5ESD - chains A and B of the 4 polymer chains in the assembly; structure by X-ray diffraction, 2.25 A resolution.

[Chain A (and B)]
Protein: 2-succinyl-5-enolpyruvyl-6-hydroxy-3-cyclohexene-1-carboxylate synthase
Organism: Mycobacterium tuberculosis (strain ATCC 25618 / H37Rv)
Notes: EC 2.2.1.9; chain B of this document is another copy of the same molecule, construct and numbering; everything in this record applies to it too
Reference sequence: P9WK11 (MEND_MYCTU); residues 1-554 here = UniProt positions 1-554
Chain sequence (574 residues; numbered -19 to 554; the number before each row is that of its first residue; numbers below 1 keep their minus sign (Met-19 is residue -19)):
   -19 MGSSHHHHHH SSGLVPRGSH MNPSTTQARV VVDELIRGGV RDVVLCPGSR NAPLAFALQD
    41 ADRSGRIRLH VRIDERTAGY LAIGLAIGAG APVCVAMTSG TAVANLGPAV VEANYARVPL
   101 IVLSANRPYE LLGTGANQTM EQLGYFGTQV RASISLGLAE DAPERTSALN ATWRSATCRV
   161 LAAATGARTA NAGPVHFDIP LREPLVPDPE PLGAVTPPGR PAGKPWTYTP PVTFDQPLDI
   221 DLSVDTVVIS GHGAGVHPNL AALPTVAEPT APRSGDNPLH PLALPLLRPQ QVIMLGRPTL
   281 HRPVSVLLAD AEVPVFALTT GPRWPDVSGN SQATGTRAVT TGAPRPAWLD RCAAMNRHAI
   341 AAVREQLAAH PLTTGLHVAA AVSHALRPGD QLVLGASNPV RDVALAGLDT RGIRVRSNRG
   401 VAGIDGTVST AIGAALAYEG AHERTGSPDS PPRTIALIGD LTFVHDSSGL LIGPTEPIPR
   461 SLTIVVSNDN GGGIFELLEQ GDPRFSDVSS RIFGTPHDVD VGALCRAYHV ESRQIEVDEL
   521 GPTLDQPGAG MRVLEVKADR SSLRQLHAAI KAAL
Not modelled in the structure: -19 to 0, 188-195, 479-485 (chain B: -19 to 0, 191-194, 426-430, 475-487)
Differences from the reference sequence: initiating methionine (-19); expression tag (-18 to 0)
Metal / ion sites: Mn2+: Asp440, Asp469, Gly471 (together with thiamine diphosphate)
Ligand contacts:
  - thiamine diphosphate: Pro27, Gly28, Glu55, Thr78, Thr81, Ala82, Asn85, Gln118
  - thiamine diphosphate (TPP): Ser377, Asn378, Pro379, Ile404, Gly439, Asp440, Leu441, Thr442, Asp469, Gly471, Gly472, Gly473, Ile474, Phe475, Phe493

[How chain A and chain B interact]
Contacting residue pairs - 12 pairs, chain A then chain B:
  Glu110(A) with Ser135(B); Gly137(B)
  Gly113(A) with Arg159(B), hydrogen bond (backbone-side chain)
  Thr114(A) with Arg159(B)
  Gly137(A) with Glu110(B)
  Glu140(A) with Glu140(B); Arg182(B), salt bridge
  Arg145(A) with Arg182(B)
  Arg159(A) with Gly113(B); Thr114(B)
  Arg182(A) with Glu140(B), salt bridge; Arg145(B)
Other interface residues (no listed pair), chain A (10 interface residues in all): Ser135, Leu136
Other interface residues (no listed pair), chain B (10 interface residues in all): Leu136

[In short]
The chain A/chain B interface involves 10 residues from each chain, with 1 hydrogen bond and 2 salt bridges.
Polar pairs include Glu140(A)-Arg182(B) and Gly113(A)-Arg159(B). Chain A binds thiamine diphosphate.
Asp440(A), Asp469(A) and Gly471(A) form the Mn2+ site.
Both chains are 2-succinyl-5-enolpyruvyl-6-hydroxy-3-cyclohexene-1-carboxylate synthase (Mycobacterium
tuberculosis (strain ATCC 25618 / H37Rv)). Entry 5ESD (Crystal Structure of M. tuberculosis MenD bound to ThDP
and Mn2+) was determined by X-ray diffraction (same publication as 5ERX, 5ERY, 5ESO, 5ESS and 5ESU).
